PDB entry 4V48 | electron microscopy, 11.50 A resolution (very low resolution: no residue pairs are listed; an interface is given only as per-side residue counts) | chains A0 and A9 of the 48 polymer chains in the assembly

Chain A0:
Molecule: 23S ribosomal RNA
Source organism: Escherichia coli
Sequence (2904 nucleotides; each row starts with the number of its first residue):
     1 GGUUAAGCGA CUAAGCGUAC ACGGUGGAUG CCCUGGCAGU CAGAGGCGAU GAAGGACGUG
    61 CUAAUCUGCG AUAAGCGUCG GUAAGGUGAU AUGAACCGUU AUAACCGGCG AUUUCCGAAU
   121 GGGGAAACCC AGUGUGUUUC GACACACUAU CAUUAACUGA AUCCAUAGGU UAAUGAGGCG
   181 AACCGGGGGA ACUGAAACAU CUAAGUACCC CGAGGAAAAG AAAUCAACCG AGAUUCCCCC
   241 AGUAGCGGCG AGCGAACGGG GAGCAGCCCA GAGCCUGAAU CAGUGUGUGU GUUAGUGGAA
   301 GCGUCUGGAA AGGCGCGCGA UACAGGGUGA CAGCCCCGUA CACAAAAAUG CACAUGCUGU
   361 GAGCUCGAUG AGUAGGGCGG GACACGUGGU AUCCUGUCUG AAUAUGGGGG GACCAUCCUC
   421 CAAGGCUAAA UACUCCUGAC UGACCGAUAG UGAACCAGUA CCGUGAGGGA AAGGCGAAAA
   481 GAACCCCGGC GAGGGGAGUG AAAAAGAACC UGAAACCGUG UACGUACAAG CAGUGGGAGC
   541 ACGCUUAGGC GUGUGACUGC GUACCUUUUG UAUAAUGGGU CAGCGACUUA UAUUCUGUAG
   601 CAAGGUUAAC CGAAUAGGGG AGCCGAAGGG AAACCGAGUC UUAACUGGGC GUUAAGUUGC
   661 AGGGUAUAGA CCCGAAACCC GGUGAUCUAG CCAUGGGCAG GUUGAAGGUU GGGUAACACU
   721 AACUGGAGGA CCGAACCGAC UAAUGUUGAA AAAUUAGCGG AUGACUUGUG GCUGGGGGUG
   781 AAAGGCCAAU CAAACCGGGA GAUAGCUGGU UCUCCCCGAA AGCUAUUUAG GUAGCGCCUC
   841 GUGAAUUCAU CUCCGGGGGU AGAGCACUGU UUCGGCAAGG GGGUCAUCCC GACUUACCAA
   901 CCCGAUGCAA ACUGCGAAUA CCGGAGAAUG UUAUCACGGG AGACACACGG CGGGUGCUAA
   961 CGUCCGUCGU GAAGAGGGAA ACAACCCAGA CCGCCAGCUA AGGUCCCAAA GUCAUGGUUA
  1021 AGUGGGAAAC GAUGUGGGAA GGCCCAGACA GCCAGGAUGU UGGCUUAGAA GCAGCCAUCA
  1081 UUUAAAGAAA GCGUAAUAGC UCACUGGUCG AGUCGGCCUG CGCGGAAGAU GUAACGGGGC
  1141 UAAACCAUGC ACCGAAGCUG CGGCAGCGAC GCUUAUGCGU UGUUGGGUAG GGGAGCGUUC
  1201 UGUAAGCCUG CGAAGGUGUG CUGUGAGGCA UGCUGGAGGU AUCAGAAGUG CGAAUGCUGA
  1261 CAUAAGUAAC GAUAAAGCGG GUGAAAAGCC CGCUCGCCGG AAGACCAAGG GUUCCUGUCC
  1321 AACGUUAAUC GGGGCAGGGU GAGUCGACCC CUAAGGCGAG GCCGAAAGGC GUAGUCGAUG
  1381 GGAAACAGGU UAAUAUUCCU GUACUUGGUG UUACUGCGAA GGGGGGACGG AGAAGGCUAU
  1441 GUUGGCCGGG CGACGGUUGU CCCGGUUUAA GCGUGUAGGC UGGUUUUCCA GGCAAAUCCG
  1501 GAAAAUCAAG GCUGAGGCGU GAUGACGAGG CACUACGGUG CUGAAGCAAC AAAUGCCCUG
  1561 CUUCCAGGAA AAGCCUCUAA GCAUCAGGUA ACAUCAAAUC GUACCCCAAA CCGACACAGG
  1621 UGGUCAGGUA GAGAAUACCA AGGCGCUUGA GAGAACUCGG GUGAAGGAAC UAGGCAAAAU
  1681 GGUGCCGUAA CUUCGGGAGA AGGCACGCUG AUAUGUAGGU GAGGUCCCUC GCGGAUGGAG
  1741 CUGAAAUCAG UCGAAGAUAC CAGCUGGCUG CAACUGUUUA UUAAAAACAC AGCACUGUGC
  1801 AAACACGAAA GUGGACGUAU ACGGUGUGAC GCCUGCCCGG UGCCGGAAGG UUAAUUGAUG
  1861 GGGUUAGCGC AAGCGAAGCU CUUGAUCGAA GCCCCGGUAA ACGGCGGCCG UAACUAUAAC
  1921 GGUCCUAAGG UAGCGAAAUU CCUUGUCGGG UAAGUUCCGA CCUGCACGAA UGGCGUAAUG
  1981 AUGGCCAGGC UGUCUCCACC CGAGACUCAG UGAAAUUGAA CUCGCUGUGA AGAUGCAGUG
  2041 UACCCGCGGC AAGACGGAAA GACCCCGUGA ACCUUUACUA UAGCUUGACA CUGAACAUUG
  2101 AGCCUUGAUG UGUAGGAUAG GUGGGAGGCU UUGAAGUGUG GACGCCAGUC UGCAUGGAGC
  2161 CGACCUUGAA AUACCACCCU UUAAUGUUUG AUGUUCUAAC GUUGACCCGU AAUCCGGGUU
  2221 GCGGACAGUG UCUGGUGGGU AGUUUGACUG GGGCGGUCUC CUCCUAAAGA GUAACGGAGG
  2281 AGCACGAAGG UUGGCUAAUC CUGGUCGGAC AUCAGGAGGU UAGUGCAAUG GCAUAAGCCA
  2341 GCUUGACUGC GAGCGUGACG GCGCGAGCAG GUGCGAAAGC AGGUCAUAGU GAUCCGGUGG
  2401 UUCUGAAUGG AAGGGCCAUC GCUCAACGGA UAAAAGGUAC UCCGGGGAUA ACAGGCUGAU
  2461 ACCGCCCAAG AGUUCAUAUC GACGGCGGUG UUUGGCACCU CGAUGUCGGC UCAUCACAUC
  2521 CUGGGGCUGA AGUAGGUCCC AAGGGUAUGG CUGUUCGCCA UUUAAAGUGG UACGCGAGCU
  2581 GGGUUUAGAA CGUCGUGAGA CAGUUCGGUC CCUAUCUGCC GUGGGCGCUG GAGAACUGAG
  2641 GGGGGCUGCU CCUAGUACGA GAGGACCGGA GUGGACGCAU CACUGGUGUU CGGGUUGUCA
  2701 UGCCAAUGGC ACUGCCCGGU AGCUAAAUGC GGAAGAGAUA AGUGCUGAAA GCAUCUAAGC
  2761 ACGAAACUUG CCCCGAGAUG AGUUCUCCCU GACCCUUUAA GGGUCCUGAA GGAACGUUGA
  2821 AGACGACGAC GUUGAUAGGC CGGGUGUGUA AGCGCAGCGA UGCGUUGAGC UAACCGGUAC
  2881 UAAUGAACCG UGAGGCUUAA CCUU
Not modelled in the structure: 1-13, 43, 101, 127, 131-148, 155-171, 270, 277, 294, 344-346, 361, 382, 384, 392, 436, 543-550, 612-616, 646, 847, 886-890, 896, 927, 957, 995, 1134, 1172, 1205, 1348, 1413-1422, 1452-1459, 1475-1515, 1526-1546, 1554, 1560, 1576-1589, 1641, 1713-1715, 1719-1727, 1733-1740, 1744-1745, 1855-1858, 1866-1876, 1883-1886, 2111-2178, 2201-2222, 2305-2309, 2402, 2422, 2431-2432, 2628-2630, 2701, 2706, 2733, 2790-2807, 2857-2860, 2892-2904

Chain A9:
Molecule: 5S ribosomal RNA
Source organism: Escherichia coli
Sequence (120 nucleotides; row label = number of the first residue in the row):
     1 UGCCUGGCGG CCGUAGCGCG GUGGUCCCAC CUGACCCCAU GCCGAACUCA GAAGUGAAAC
    61 GCCGUAGCGC CGAUGGUAGU GUGGGGUCUC CCCAUGCGAG AGUAGGGAAC UGCCAGGCAU
Not modelled in the structure: 1-5, 107, 115-120

Chain A0 / chain A9 interface:
At this resolution (12 A) residue pairs are not listed: 1 residues of chain A0 and 1 of chain A9 lie at the interface.

Overview:
The chain A0/chain A9 interface involves 1 residues from each chain.
Here chain A0 is 23S ribosomal RNA and chain A9 is 5S ribosomal RNA, both from Escherichia coli. Entry 4V48
(Real space refined coordinates of the 30S and 50S subunits fitted into the low resolution cryo-EM ...) was
determined by electron microscopy together with 4V47 from the same study.
